PDB entry 6ARP | X-ray diffraction, 1.70 A resolution | chains C and D

== Chain C ==
Protein: Cetuximab mutant light chain, Uncharacterized protein
Organism: Homo sapiens
Reference sequence: Q8TCD0 (Q8TCD0_HUMAN); residues 107-214 here correspond to UniProt positions 132-239 (UniProt number = residue number + 25)
Chain sequence (214 residues; each row starts with the number of its first residue):
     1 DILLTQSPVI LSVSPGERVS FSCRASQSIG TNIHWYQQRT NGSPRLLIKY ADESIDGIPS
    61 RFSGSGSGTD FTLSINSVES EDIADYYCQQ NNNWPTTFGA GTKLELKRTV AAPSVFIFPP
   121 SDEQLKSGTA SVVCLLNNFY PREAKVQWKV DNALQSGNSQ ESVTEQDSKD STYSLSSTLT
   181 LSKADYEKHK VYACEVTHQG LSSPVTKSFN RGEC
Unresolved in the structure: 214
Cystine bridges: Cys-23/Cys-88, Cys-134/Cys-194

== Chain D ==
Protein: Cetuximab mutant Fab heavy chain, Immunoglobulin gamma-1 heavy chain
Organism: Homo sapiens
Reference sequence: P0DOX5 (IGG1_HUMAN); residues 120-222 carry their UniProt numbers (103 of 222 residues fall inside the UniProt entry; the rest is not from it)
Chain sequence (222 residues; each row starts with the number of its first residue):
     1 QVQLKQSGPG LVQPSQSLSI TCTVSGFDLT DYGVHWVRQS PGKGLEWLGV IWSGGNTDYN
    61 TPFTSRLSIN KDNSKSQVFF KMNSLQSNDT AIYYCARALT YYDYEFAYWG QGTLVTVSAA
   121 STKGPSVFPL APSSKSTSGG TAALGCLVKD YFPEPVTVSW NSGALTSGVH TFPAVLQSSG
   181 LYSLSSVVTV PSSSLGTQTY ICNVNHKPSN TKVDKKVEPK SC
Unresolved in the structure: 135-138, 222
Cystine bridges: Cys-22/Cys-95, Cys-146/Cys-202

== Interface between chain C and chain D ==
Contacting residue pairs - 65 pairs, chain C then chain D:
  His-34(C) / Glu-105(D)
  Tyr-36(C) / Tyr-104(D)
  Tyr-36(C) / Glu-105(D)
  Tyr-36(C) / Phe-106(D)  hydrogen bond (side chain-backbone)
  Tyr-36(C) / Trp-109(D)
  Gln-38(C) / Gln-39(D)  hydrogen bond
  Gln-38(C) / Tyr-94(D)  hydrogen bond
  Gly-42(C) / Tyr-94(D)
  Ser-43(C) / Tyr-94(D)
  Ser-43(C) / Trp-109(D)
  Ser-43(C) / Gly-110(D)  hydrogen bond (side chain-backbone)
  Ser-43(C) / Gln-111(D)
  Pro-44(C) / Trp-109(D)
  Leu-46(C) / Phe-106(D)
  Leu-46(C) / Ala-107(D)  hydrophobic
  Lys-49(C) / Leu-99(D)
  Lys-49(C) / Glu-105(D)
  Tyr-50(C) / Asp-103(D)  hydrogen bond
  Tyr-50(C) / Glu-105(D)
  Tyr-87(C) / Gln-39(D)  hydrogen bond
  Tyr-87(C) / Lys-43(D)  hydrogen bond (side chain-backbone)
  Tyr-87(C) / Gly-44(D)
  Gln-89(C) / Tyr-104(D)  hydrogen bond (side chain-backbone)
  Gln-89(C) / Phe-106(D)
  Asn-91(C) / Tyr-104(D)
  Trp-94(C) / Trp-47(D)
  Trp-94(C) / Tyr-59(D)
  Trp-94(C) / Asn-60(D)
  Trp-94(C) / Thr-61(D)
  Pro-95(C) / Asn-60(D)
  Thr-96(C) / Trp-47(D)
  Phe-98(C) / Leu-45(D)
  Phe-116(C) / Ala-143(D)  hydrophobic
  Phe-118(C) / Leu-130(D)
  Phe-118(C) / Ala-131(D)
  Phe-118(C) / Ala-143(D)
  Ser-121(C) / Phe-128(D)
  Ser-121(C) / Pro-129(D)
  Asp-122(C) / Lys-220(D)  salt bridge
  Glu-123(C) / Pro-129(D)
  Glu-123(C) / Lys-215(D)  salt bridge
  Gln-124(C) / Phe-128(D)
  Gln-124(C) / Lys-149(D)
  Ser-131(C) / Leu-147(D)
  Ser-131(C) / Lys-149(D)
  Val-133(C) / Leu-130(D)  hydrophobic
  Leu-135(C) / Phe-172(D)  hydrophobic
  Leu-135(C) / Val-187(D)  hydrophobic
  Asn-137(C) / His-170(D)
  Asn-137(C) / Thr-189(D)
  Asn-138(C) / His-170(D)  hydrogen bond
  Gln-160(C) / Val-175(D)
  Gln-160(C) / Leu-176(D)  hydrogen bond (side chain-backbone)
  Gln-160(C) / Gln-177(D)
  Glu-161(C) / Val-175(D)
  Ser-162(C) / Phe-172(D)
  Ser-162(C) / Pro-173(D)  hydrogen bond (side chain-backbone)
  Ser-162(C) / Val-175(D)
  Val-163(C) / Pro-173(D)
  Thr-164(C) / Phe-172(D)
  Ser-174(C) / His-170(D)  hydrogen bond
  Ser-174(C) / Phe-172(D)
  Leu-175(C) / Phe-172(D)
  Ser-176(C) / Phe-172(D)
  Ser-176(C) / Ser-185(D)
Also at the interface, not in a pair above, chain C (40 interface residues in all): Ile-55, Gly-99, Ala-100, Thr-129, Asp-167
Also at the interface, not in a pair above, chain D (41 interface residues in all): Val-37, Glu-46, Thr-141, Leu-144, Thr-171

== Overview ==
Chain C and chain D form an interface of 40 and 41 residues respectively; the contacts include 12 hydrogen
bonds and 2 salt bridges. Polar pairs include Asp-122(C)/Lys-220(D), Glu-123(C)/Lys-215(D) and
Tyr-36(C)/Phe-106(D).
Chain C is Cetuximab mutant light chain, Uncharacterized protein and chain D is Cetuximab mutant Fab heavy
chain, Immunoglobulin gamma-1 heavy chain, both from Homo sapiens; the structure, Structure of a mutant
Cetuximab Fab fragment, was determined by X-ray diffraction.
